Entry 5SXP (X-ray diffraction, 1.65 A resolution); this record covers chains C and G of the 3 polymer chains in the assembly.

Chain C:
Name: Rho guanine nucleotide exchange factor 7
Organism: Homo sapiens
Reference sequence: Q14155 (ARHG7_HUMAN); residues 183-243 here = UniProt positions 183-243
Amino-acid sequence (62 residues; numbered 182 to 243; the number before each row is that of its first residue):
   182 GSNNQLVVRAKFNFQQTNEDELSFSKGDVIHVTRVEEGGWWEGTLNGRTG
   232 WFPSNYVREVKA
Not modelled in the structure: 182-183
Differences from the reference sequence: expression tag (182)

Chain G:
Name: E3 ubiquitin-protein ligase Itchy homolog
Organism: Homo sapiens
Notes: EC 6.3.2.-
Reference sequence: Q96J02 (ITCH_HUMAN); residues 249-269 here = UniProt positions 249-269
Amino-acid sequence (27 residues; each row starts with the number of its first residue):
   244 GSGGGKPSRPPRPSRPPPPTPRRPASY
Not modelled in the structure: 244-247, 269-270
Differences from the reference sequence: expression tag (244-248, 270)
Swiss-Prot annotation at these positions:
  - modified residue: Thr263 (Phosphothreonine)
What the authors report for this chain:
  - mutagenesis - R252E: abolished binding to Rho guanine nucleotide exchange factor 7 (chain C)
  - mutagenesis - R252E: abolished binding to endophilin A1
  - mutagenesis - R252E, R258E: abolished binding to pacsin
  - mutagenesis - R255E: decreased binding to Rho guanine nucleotide exchange factor 7 (chain C)
  - mutagenesis - R255E, R258E: decreased binding to endophilin A1
  - mutagenesis - R255E: unchanged binding to pacsin
  - mutagenesis - R255E: abolished binding to amphiphysin
  - mutagenesis - R255E, R258E: abolished binding to endophilin A2
  - mutagenesis - R258E: abolished binding to amphiphysin I and II
  - mutagenesis - R265E/R266E: decreased binding to endophilin A1 and A2
  - mutagenesis - R265E, R266E: unchanged binding to SH3 domain-containing proteins

Chain C / chain G interface:
Residue-residue contacts (29; chain C residue first):
  Phe193(C) - Thr263(G)
  Phe193(C) - Pro264(G)  hydrophobic
  Phe193(C) - Arg266(G)
  Thr198(C) - Arg258(G)
  Asp201(C) - Pro253(G)
  Glu202(C) - Pro256(G)
  Glu202(C) - Arg258(G)  salt bridge
  Arg215(C) - Arg252(G)  hydrogen bond (side chain-backbone)
  Arg215(C) - Pro253(G)  hydrogen bond (side chain-backbone)
  Glu217(C) - Arg255(G)
  Gly219(C) - Arg255(G)
  Gly219(C) - Pro260(G)
  Gly220(C) - Pro260(G)
  Trp221(C) - Arg255(G)
  Trp221(C) - Pro256(G)  hydrophobic
  Trp221(C) - Arg258(G)  hydrogen bond (side chain-backbone)
  Trp221(C) - Pro259(G)
  Trp221(C) - Pro260(G)  hydrophobic
  Glu223(C) - Arg252(G)
  Thr230(C) - Arg252(G)
  Trp232(C) - Pro253(G)  hydrogen bond (side chain-backbone)
  Trp232(C) - Pro254(G)  hydrogen bond (side chain-backbone)
  Trp232(C) - Arg255(G)
  Trp232(C) - Pro256(G)
  Pro234(C) - Pro261(G)
  Asn236(C) - Thr263(G)
  Tyr237(C) - Pro261(G)
  Tyr237(C) - Pro262(G)  hydrogen bond (side chain-backbone)
  Tyr237(C) - Thr263(G)
Other interface residues (no listed pair), chain C (17 interface residues in all): Phe195, Glu218

In short:
The interface between chain C and chain G involves 17 residues on one side and 13 on the other, with 6
hydrogen bonds and 1 salt bridge. Among the polar pairs are Glu202(C)-Arg258(G), Arg215(C)-Arg252(G) and
Arg215(C)-Pro253(G). The paper reports that R252E and R258E of chain G abolish binding to pacsin; R255E and
R258E of chain G reduce binding to endophilin A1; 6 substitutions were tested in all.
Chain C is Rho guanine nucleotide exchange factor 7 and chain G is E3 ubiquitin-protein ligase Itchy homolog,
both from Homo sapiens; the structure, Structural basis for the interaction between itch prr and beta-pix, was
determined by X-ray diffraction.
